PDB entry 6DTI | X-ray diffraction, 3.54 A resolution | chains A and H of the 23 polymer chains in the assembly

Chain A:
Molecule: 16s rRNA
From: Thermus thermophilus HB8
Sequence (1507 nucleotides; numbered 5 to 1512; 1 number in that range is skipped by the numbering (no residue carries it; nothing is unmodelled there); the number before each row is that of its first residue):
     5 UGGAGAGUUUGAUCCUGGCUCAGGGUGAACGCUGGCGGCGUGCCUAAGAC
    55 AUGCAAGUCGUGCGGGCCGCGGGGUUUUACUCCGUGGUCAGCGGCGGACG
   105 GGUGAGUAACGCGUGGGUGACCUACCCGGAAGAGGGGGACAACCCGGGGA
   155 AACUCGGGCUAAUCCCCCAUGUGGACCCGCCCCUU
   191 GGGGUGUGUCCAAAGGGCUUUGCCCGCUUCCGGAUGGGCCCGCGUCCCAU
   241 CAGCUAGUUGGUGGGGUAAUGGCCCACCAAGGCGACGACGGGUAGCCGGU
   291 CUGAGAGGAUGGCCGGCCACAGGGGCACUGAGACACGGGCCCCACUCCUA
   341 CGGGAGGCAGCAGUUAGGAAUCUUCCGCAAUGGGCGCAAGCCUGACGGAG
   391 CGACGCCGCUUGGAGGAAGAAGCCCUUCGGGGUGUAAACUCCUGAACCCG
   441 GGACGAAACCCCCGACGAGGGGACUGACGGUACCGGGGUAAUAGCGCCGG
   491 CCAACUCCGUGCCAGCAGCCGCGGUAAUACGGAGGGCGCGAGCGUUACCC
   541 GGAUUCACUGGGCGUAAAGGGCGUGUAGGCGGCCUGGGGCGUCCCAUGUG
   591 AAAGACCACGGCUCAACCGUGGGGGAGCGUGGGAUACGCUCAGGCUAGAC
   641 GGUGGGAGAGGGUGGUGGAAUUCCCGGAGUAGCGGUGAAAUGCGCAGAUA
   691 CCGGGAGGAACGCCGAUGGCGAAGGCAGCCACCUGGUCCACCCGUGACGC
   741 UGAGGCGCGAAAGCGUGGGGAGCAAACCGGAUUAGAUACCCGGGUAGUCC
   791 ACGCCCUAAACGAUGCGCGCUAGGUCUCUGGGUCUCCUGGGGGCCGAAGC
   841 UAACGCGUUAAGCGCGCCGCCUGGGGAGUACGGCCGCAAGGCUGAAACUC
   891 AAAGGAAUUGACGGGGGCCCGCACAAGCGGUGGAGCAUGUGGUUUAAUUC
   941 GAAGCAACGCGAAGAACCUUACCAGGCCUUGACAUGCUAGGAACCCGGGU
   991 GAAAGCCUGGGGUGCCCCGGGGAGCCCUAGCACAGGUGCUGCAUGGCCGU
  1041 CGUCAGCUCGUGCCGUGAGGUGUUGGGUUAAGUCCCGCAACGAGCGCAAC
  1091 CCCCGCCGUUAGUUGCCAGCGGUUCGGCCGGGCACUCUAACGGGACUGCC
  1141 CGCGAAAGCGGGAGGAAGGAGGGGACGACGUCUGGUCAGCAUGGCCCUUA
  1191 CGGCCUGGGCGACACACGUGCUACAAUGCCCACUACAAAGCGAUGCCACC
  1241 CGGCAACGGGGAGCUAAUCGCAAAAAGGUGGGCCCAGUUCGGAUUGGGGU
  1291 CUGCAACCCGACCCCAUGAAGCCGGAAUCGCUAGUAAUCGCGGAUCAGCA
  1341 UGCCGCGGUGAAUACGUUCCCGGGCCUUGUACACACCGCCCGUCACGCCA
  1391 UGGGAGCGGGCUCUACCCGAAGUCGCCGGGAGCCUACGGGCAGGCGCCGA
  1441 GGGUAGGGCCCGUGACUGGGGCGAAGUCGUAACAAGGUAGCUGUACCGGA
  1491 AGGUGCGGCUGGAUCACUUUCU
Ion coordination: Mg2+ site 1 near U14 (its only coordinating residue here); Mg2+ site 2 near G21 (its only coordinating residue here); Mg2+ site 3: C48, U49; Mg2+ site 4 near A53 (its only coordinating residue here); Mg2+ site 5: U62, G98; Mg2+ site 6: G70, U92; Mg2+ site 7: G100, G322; Mg2+ site 8: A102, G327; Mg2+ site 9: A109, G110, G285; Mg2+ site 10: C114, G117, U118, G232; Mg2+ site 11: C168, C169; Mg2+ site 12 near A202 (its only coordinating residue here); 42 more Mg2+ sites not listed
Ligand contacts: paromomycin (PAR): G1382, U1383, C1384, A1385, C1386, G1461, C1462, G1463, A1464, A1465, G1466, U1467, C1468

Chain H:
Molecule: 30S ribosomal protein S8
From: Thermus thermophilus HB8
UniProtKB: P0DOY9 (RS8_THET8); numbering as in UniProt (aligned over 1-138)
Sequence (138 residues; numbered 1 to 138; the number before each row is that of its first residue):
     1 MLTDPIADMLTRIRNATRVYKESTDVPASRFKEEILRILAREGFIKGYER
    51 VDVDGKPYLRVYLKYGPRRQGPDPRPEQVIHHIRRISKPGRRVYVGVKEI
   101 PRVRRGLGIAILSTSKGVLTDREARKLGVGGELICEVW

Interface between chain A and chain H:
Residue-residue contacts - 66 pairs, chain A then chain H:
  C548(A) - Arg91(H)  hydrogen bond to the sugar
  C570(A) - Thr3(H)  sugar contact
  C570(A) - Pro89(H)  phosphate contact
  C570(A) - Gly90(H)  sugar contact
  G571(A) - Thr3(H)  sugar contact
  G571(A) - Pro89(H)  phosphate contact
  G571(A) - Arg92(H)  salt bridge to the phosphate
  G572(A) - Leu2(H)  sugar contact
  G572(A) - Pro5(H)  phosphate contact
  C573(A) - Ala28(H)  sugar contact
  C574(A) - Ser29(H)  phosphate contact
  C574(A) - Arg30(H)  hydrogen bond to the phosphate
  U575(A) - Arg30(H)  salt bridge to the phosphate
  G581(A) - Tyr94(H)  hydrogen bond to the base
  U582(A) - Tyr94(H)  sugar contact
  C583(A) - Val95(H)  sugar contact
  C583(A) - Gly96(H)  phosphate contact
  C583(A) - Val129(H)  sugar contact
  C583(A) - Gly130(H)  hydrogen bond to the sugar
  C583(A) - Gly131(H)  sugar contact
  C584(A) - Gly96(H)  phosphate contact
  C584(A) - Val97(H)  hydrogen bond to the phosphate
  C584(A) - Gly128(H)  sugar contact
  A624(A) - Ser115(H)  hydrogen bond to the sugar
  A624(A) - Lys116(H)  sugar contact
  U625(A) - Ser115(H)  sugar contact
  A626(A) - Phe31(H)  sugar contact
  A626(A) - Ser113(H)  hydrogen bond to the base
  A626(A) - Thr114(H)  hydrogen bond to the base
  A626(A) - Ser115(H)  base contact
  C627(A) - Phe31(H)  sugar contact
  C627(A) - Arg92(H)  sugar contact
  C627(A) - Ser113(H)  sugar contact
  C627(A) - Glu132(H)  hydrogen bond to the sugar
  G628(A) - Arg92(H)  sugar contact
  U636(A) - Lys56(H)  phosphate contact
  A637(A) - Lys56(H)  salt bridge to the phosphate
  C808(A) - Met1(H)  hydrogen bond to the sugar
  C808(A) - Leu2(H)  sugar contact
  G809(A) - Asp8(H)  hydrogen bond to the sugar
  G809(A) - Thr11(H)  base contact
  G809(A) - Arg12(H)  hydrogen bond to the sugar
  C810(A) - Arg12(H)  sugar contact
  C810(A) - Asn15(H)  sugar contact
  U811(A) - Asn15(H)  sugar contact
  U811(A) - Val19(H)  phosphate contact
  A812(A) - Val19(H)  phosphate contact
  A812(A) - Lys21(H)  salt bridge to the phosphate
  A838(A) - Arg18(H)  hydrogen bond to the sugar
  A838(A) - Arg75(H)  hydrogen bond to the phosphate
  G839(A) - Arg75(H)  salt bridge to the phosphate
  G852(A) - Asn15(H)  base contact
  C853(A) - Thr11(H)  base contact
  C853(A) - Arg14(H)  hydrogen bond to the sugar
  C853(A) - Asn15(H)  hydrogen bond to the sugar
  G854(A) - Ala7(H)  sugar contact
  G854(A) - Thr11(H)  hydrogen bond to the sugar
  G854(A) - Arg14(H)  phosphate contact
  C855(A) - Thr3(H)  hydrogen bond to the base
  C855(A) - Asp4(H)  sugar contact
  C855(A) - Ala7(H)  sugar contact
  C855(A) - Lys88(H)  phosphate contact
  C855(A) - Pro89(H)  sugar contact
  G856(A) - Thr3(H)  sugar contact
  G856(A) - Lys88(H)  phosphate contact
  G856(A) - Pro89(H)  phosphate contact
Interface residues without a listed pair, chain A (37 interface residues in all): A616, G638, A737, G739, C740, G807, C857
Interface residues without a listed pair, chain H (42 interface residues in all): Pro57, Lys98, Gly117, Val118

Overview:
37 residues of chain A face 42 of chain H across their interface; the contacts include 18 hydrogen bonds and 5
salt bridges. Among the polar pairs are G581(A)-Tyr94(H), A626(A)-Ser113(H) and A626(A)-Thr114(H). Chain A
binds paromomycin. C48(A) and U49(A) coordinate Mg2+ site 3.
Here chain A is 16s rRNA and chain H is 30S ribosomal protein S8, both from Thermus thermophilus HB8. Entry
6DTI (Structure of the Thermus thermophilus 30S ribosomal subunit complexed with an unmodifed anticodon stem
loop (ASL) ...) was determined by X-ray diffraction together with 6MKN, 6MPF and 6MPI from the same study.
